6GVE - chains P and J of the 16 polymer chains in the assembly; structure by electron microscopy, 3.90 A resolution.

[Chain P]
Name: CP12 polypeptide
Source organism: Thermosynechococcus elongatus (strain BP-1)
UniProtKB: Q8DHX3 (Q8DHX3_THEEB); residue numbers follow UniProt; this construct covers 1-75
Chain sequence (77 residues; each row starts with the number of its first residue; numbers below 1 keep their minus sign (Gly-1 is residue -1)):
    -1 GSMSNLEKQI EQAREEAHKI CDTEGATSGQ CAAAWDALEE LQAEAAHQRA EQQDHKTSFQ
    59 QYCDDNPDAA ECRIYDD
Disordered / not traced: -1 to 0
Disulfides: Cys19-Cys29, Cys61-Cys70
Differences from the reference sequence: expression tag (-1 to 0)
Small-molecule neighbours: NAD (nicotinamide-adenine-dinucleotide): Asp66, Arg71, Tyr73, Asp75

[Chain J]
Name: Phosphoribulokinase
Source organism: Thermosynechococcus elongatus (strain BP-1)
Notes: EC 2.7.1.19
UniProtKB: Q8DHN2 (Q8DHN2_THEEB); residue numbers follow UniProt; this construct covers 1-334
Chain sequence (334 residues; numbered 1 to 334; the number before each row is that of its first residue):
     1 MSSKPDRVVL IGVAGDSGCG KSTFLRRLAD LFGEDFMTVI CLDDYHSLDR KQRKEMGITA
    61 LDPRANNFDL MYEQIKALKN GESIMKPIYN HETGTIDPPE KVDPNHVIVI EGLHPLYDER
   121 VRSLIDFSVY LDISDDVKIA WKIKRDMAER GHSYEDVIAS INARRPDFMA YIDPQKQYAD
   181 VVLQILPSQL AKEEKVGNIL RVRMLQREGI PGFEPVYLFD EGSTITWIPC GRKLTCSYPG
   241 IRLSYGPDEY YGHPVSVLEV DGRFEKLDEL IYIESHLSNT STKHYGEVTE LLLKHRDYPG
   301 SDNGSGLFQV LTGLKMRATY ERLTSRDAAT VTNR
Disordered / not traced: 1-6, 326-334
Disulfides: Cys19-Cys41, Cys230-Cys236
From the paper describing this entry:
  - catalytic residues: Lys142, Asp146, Arg164 (citing earlier work)

[Chain P / chain J interface]
Pairs across the interface (30; chain P residue first):
  Gln7(P) with Glu92(J)
  Arg12(P) with His152(J), hydrogen bond (side chain-backbone); Ser153(J), hydrogen bond
  Glu14(P) with Lys54(J), salt bridge
  His16(P) with Asp156(J), salt bridge
  Gly27(P) with Gly57(J)
  Gln28(P) with Gly57(J)
  Ala30(P) with Thr59(J); Ala163(J)
  Ala31(P) with Gly57(J); Ile58(J); Thr59(J)
  Trp33(P) with Asp156(J); Ser160(J)
  Asp34(P) with Thr59(J); Ala60(J), hydrogen bond (side chain-backbone); Leu61(J)
  Glu37(P) with Lys142(J), salt bridge; Arg164(J), salt bridge
  Leu39(P) with Arg50(J)
  Gln40(P) with Asp146(J), hydrogen bond; Glu149(J)
  Ala41(P) with Lys21(J), hydrogen bond (backbone-side chain)
  Glu42(P) with Lys21(J), salt bridge; His91(J)
  Ala43(P) with Glu149(J)
  Ala44(P) with Arg145(J); Glu149(J), hydrogen bond (backbone-side chain)
  His45(P) with Lys21(J)
  Arg47(P) with Glu149(J)
Also at the interface, not in a pair above, chain P (21 interface residues in all): Asn3, Glu38
Also at the interface, not in a pair above, chain J (23 interface residues in all): Arg53, Ala148, Gly151

[Overview]
21 residues of chain P face 23 of chain J across their interface, with 6 hydrogen bonds and 5 salt bridges.
Among the polar pairs are Glu14(P)-Lys54(J), His16(P)-Asp156(J) and Glu37(P)-Lys142(J). Chain P binds NAD. The
paper reports catalytic residues Lys142(J), Asp146(J) and Arg164(J).
Chain P is CP12 polypeptide and chain J is Phosphoribulokinase, both from Thermosynechococcus elongatus
(strain BP-1); the structure, GAPDH-CP12-PRK complex, was determined by electron microscopy together with
6GFO, 6GFQ, 6GG7, 6GHL and 6GHR from the same study.
